3QQQ - chains A and B; structure by X-ray diffraction, 1.84 A resolution.

== Chain A (and B) ==
Protein: Non-symbiotic hemoglobin
Source organism: Trema tomentosa
Notes: chain B of this document is another copy of the same molecule, construct and numbering; everything in this record applies to it too
UniProt: P07803 (HBL_TRETO); aligned to UniProt positions 1-162 over residues 1-162 (the alignment contains insertions or deletions, so no single offset holds)
Amino-acid sequence (168 residues; each row starts with the number of its first residue; numbers below 1 keep their minus sign (His-5 is residue -5)):
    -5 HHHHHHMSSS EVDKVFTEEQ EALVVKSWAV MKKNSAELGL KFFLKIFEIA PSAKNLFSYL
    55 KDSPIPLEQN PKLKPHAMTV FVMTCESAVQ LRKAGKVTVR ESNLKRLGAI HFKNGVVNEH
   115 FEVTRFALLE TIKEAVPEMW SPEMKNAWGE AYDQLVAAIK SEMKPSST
Not modelled in the structure: -5 to 8, 56, 160-162 (chain B: -5 to 8, 56-57, 160-162)
Sequence notes: expression tag (-5 to 0)
UniProt features mapped onto this chain:
  - motif: Glu42 to Ser46 (Homodimerization)
  - binding site (heme b): Ser52, Lys66, His70, Arg100, His105
Ion coordination: heme Fe: His70, His105
Ligand contacts: heme (HEM): Ala47, Leu50, Phe51, Ser52, Tyr53, Lys66, His70, Thr73, Val74, Met77, Leu101, Ile104, His105, Asn108, Val110, His114, Phe115, Thr118, Tyr146, Leu149, Val150, Ile153

== How chain A and chain B interact ==
Pairs across the interface (28):
  Glu42(A) - Phe120(B)
  Glu42(A) - Lys139(B)  salt bridge
  Ile43(A) - Ile43(B)  hydrophobic
  Ile43(A) - Glu116(B)
  Ile43(A) - Val117(B)
  Ile43(A) - Phe120(B)  hydrophobic
  Ala44(A) - Glu116(B)
  Pro45(A) - Glu116(B)
  Ser46(A) - Asn112(B)  hydrogen bond
  Ser46(A) - Glu116(B)  hydrogen bond
  Asn112(A) - Ser46(B)  hydrogen bond
  Glu113(A) - Ala44(B)
  Glu113(A) - Ser46(B)
  Glu113(A) - Ala47(B)
  Glu113(A) - His114(B)  salt bridge
  His114(A) - Glu113(B)  salt bridge
  Glu116(A) - Ile43(B)
  Glu116(A) - Ala44(B)
  Glu116(A) - Pro45(B)
  Glu116(A) - Ser46(B)  hydrogen bond
  Val117(A) - Ile43(B)  hydrogen bond (backbone-backbone)
  Val117(A) - Val117(B)  hydrophobic
  Phe120(A) - Glu42(B)
  Phe120(A) - Ile43(B)  hydrophobic
  Phe120(A) - Phe120(B)  hydrophobic
  Glu124(A) - Phe120(B)
  Glu124(A) - Glu124(B)
  Lys139(A) - Glu42(B)  salt bridge
Also at the interface, not in a pair above, chain A (15 interface residues in all): Lys39, Ala47
Also at the interface, not in a pair above, chain B (15 interface residues in all): Lys39

== Summary ==
Chain A and chain B each contribute 15 residues to their interface; the contacts include 5 hydrogen bonds and
4 salt bridges. Among the polar pairs are Glu42(A)-Lys139(B), Glu113(A)-His114(B) and Ser46(A)-Asn112(B).
Bound to chain A: heme.
Both chains are Non-symbiotic hemoglobin (Trema tomentosa). Entry 3QQQ (Crystal structure of non-symbiotic
plant hemoglobin from Trema tomentosa) was determined by X-ray diffraction together with 3QQR from the same
study.
